PDB entry 7LGE | electron microscopy, 5.60 A resolution (low resolution: residue-level contacts below are approximate; hydrogen-bond / salt-bridge calls are withheld) | chains A and B of the 4 polymer chains in the assembly

# Chain A (and B)
Protein: Capsid protein
Source organism: Escherichia phage Qbeta
Notes: chain B of this document is another copy of the same molecule, construct and numbering; everything in this record applies to it too
Reference sequence: P03615 (CAPSD_BPQBE); residues 0-132 here correspond to UniProt positions 1-133 (UniProt number = residue number + 1)
Sequence (133 residues; row label = number of the first residue in the row; numbering starts at 0):
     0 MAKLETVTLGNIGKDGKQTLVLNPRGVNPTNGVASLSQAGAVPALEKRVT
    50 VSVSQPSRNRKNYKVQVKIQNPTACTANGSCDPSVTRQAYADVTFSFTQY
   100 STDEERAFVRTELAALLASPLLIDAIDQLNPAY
Unresolved in the structure: 0

# Interface between chain A and chain B
Contacting residue pairs (18; chain A residue first):
  V26(A) with P28(B)
  P28(A) with P28(B); T29(B)
  T29(A) with T29(B)
  G31(A) with T29(B)
  Q98(A) with V41(B); P42(B); A43(B)
  Y99(A) with V41(B); A43(B); L44(B); P82(B); S83(B); V84(B)
  S100(A) with A40(B); V41(B)
  D102(A) with A40(B)
  R105(A) with A40(B)
Also at the interface, not in a pair above, chain A (13 interface residues in all): N27, N30, Q54, T101
Also at the interface, not in a pair above, chain B (13 interface residues in all): N27, G39, D81

# In short
The chain A/chain B interface involves 13 residues from each chain.
Both chains are Capsid protein (Escherichia phage Qbeta). Entry 7LGE (Asymmetric unit for phage Qbeta T=4
particle) was determined by electron microscopy (same publication as 7LGF, 7LGG, 7LGH and 7LHD).
